8VXQ - chains A and E of the 18 polymer chains in the assembly; structure by electron microscopy, 3.10 A resolution.

== Chain A (and E) ==
Name: N4 gp52-like protein
From: Pseudomonas phage vB_PaeP_DEV
Notes: chain E of this document is another copy of the same molecule, construct and numbering; everything in this record applies to it too
Reference sequence: A0A2K8I0A4 (A0A2K8I0A4_9CAUD); residue numbers follow UniProt; this construct covers 1-155
Chain sequence (155 residues; each row starts with the number of its first residue):
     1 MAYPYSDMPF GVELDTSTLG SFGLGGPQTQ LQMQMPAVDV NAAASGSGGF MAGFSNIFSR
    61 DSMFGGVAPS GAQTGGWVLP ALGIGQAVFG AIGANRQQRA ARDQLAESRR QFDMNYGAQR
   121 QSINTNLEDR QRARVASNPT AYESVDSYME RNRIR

== Interface between chain A and chain E ==
Residue-residue contacts - 21 pairs, chain A then chain E:
  Met1(A) with Val38(E)
  Thr18(A) with Arg96(E), hydrogen bond
  Gln98(A) with Arg96(E)
  Arg109(A) with Glu107(E); Arg110(E)
  Phe112(A) with Gln111(E)
  Asp113(A) with Arg110(E), salt bridge
  Tyr116(A) with Met114(E), hydrophobic
  Arg130(A) with Asp129(E), salt bridge
  Ala141(A) with Arg132(E), hydrogen bond (backbone-side chain)
  Tyr142(A) with Arg132(E)
  Glu143(A) with Arg132(E)
  Tyr148(A) with Thr125(E); Glu128(E), hydrogen bond; Asp129(E), hydrogen bond
  Asn152(A) with Thr125(E); Glu128(E), hydrogen bond
  Arg153(A) with Gln121(E), hydrogen bond (backbone-side chain)
  Ile154(A) with Ala118(E), hydrophobic; Gln121(E)
  Arg155(A) with Gln121(E)
Also at the interface, not in a pair above, chain A (18 interface residues in all): Thr16, Leu19
Also at the interface, not in a pair above, chain E (15 interface residues in all): Gln28, Asn115, Ala136

== Overview ==
18 residues of chain A face 15 of chain E across their interface; the contacts include 6 hydrogen bonds and 2
salt bridges. Polar pairs include Asp113(A)-Arg110(E), Arg130(A)-Asp129(E) and Thr18(A)-Arg96(E).
Chain A and chain E are both N4 gp52-like protein (Pseudomonas phage vB_PaeP_DEV); the structure, Cryo-EM
structure of phage DEV ejection proteins gp72:gp73, was determined by electron microscopy, deposited together
with 9COD, 9BGM, 9BGN and 9BGO.
